7VEA - chains cC and cD of the 90 polymer chains in the assembly; structure by electron microscopy, 3.70 A resolution.

# Chain cC
Molecule: Allophycocyanin alpha chain
Organism: Thermosynechococcus vestitus BP-1
UniProtKB: P50030 (PHAA_THEEB); the author numbering skips numbers that UniProt does not, so the offset changes along the chain: 2-72 = UniProt 1-71; 75-150 = UniProt 72-147; 161-174 = UniProt 148-161
Sequence (161 residues; row label = number of the first residue in the row; note: 12 numbers in that range are skipped by the numbering (no residue carries them; nothing is unmodelled there)):
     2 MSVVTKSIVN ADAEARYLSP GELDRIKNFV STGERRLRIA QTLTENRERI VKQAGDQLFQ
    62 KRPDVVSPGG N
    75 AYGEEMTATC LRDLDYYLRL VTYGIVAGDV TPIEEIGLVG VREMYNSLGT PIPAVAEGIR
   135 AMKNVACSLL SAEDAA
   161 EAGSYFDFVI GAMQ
Not modelled in the structure: 2
Ligand contacts: phycocyanobilin (CYC): Val-66, Asn-72, Ala-75, Met-80, Thr-83, Cys-84, Asp-87, Ile-110, Thr-124, Pro-125, Ala-128, Val-129
Swiss-Prot annotation at these positions:
  - binding site ((2R,3E)-phycocyanobilin): Cys-84
  - modified residue: Asn-72 (N4-methylasparagine)

# Chain cD
Molecule: Allophycocyanin beta chain
Organism: Thermosynechococcus vestitus BP-1
UniProtKB: P50031 (APCB_THEEB); the author numbering skips numbers that UniProt does not, so the offset changes along the chain: 1-71 = UniProt 1-71; 75-150 = UniProt 72-147; 161-174 = UniProt 148-161
Sequence (161 residues; each row starts with the number of its first residue; note: 13 numbers in that range are skipped by the numbering (no residue carries them; nothing is unmodelled there)):
     1 MQDAITAVIN ASDVQGKYLD TAAMEKLKAY FATGELRVRA ASVISANAAN IVKEAVAKSL
    61 LYSDITRPGG N
    75 MYTTRRYAAC IRDLDYYLRY ATYAMLAGDP SILDERVLNG LKETYNSLGV PIAATVQAIQ
   135 AMKEVTASLV GADAGK
   161 EMGIYFDYIC SGLS
Modified / non-standard residues: Asn-71 (N-methyl asparagine; MEN)
Covalent attachments: covalent link Asn-71/Met-75
Ligand contacts:
  - phycocyanobilin (CYC), molecule 1: Leu-61, Tyr-62, Thr-66, Met-75, Tyr-76, Thr-77, Thr-78, Tyr-81
  - phycocyanobilin (CYC), molecule 2: Ile-65, Asn-71, Met-75, Arg-79, Arg-80, Ala-83, Cys-84, Arg-86, Asp-87, Leu-88, Tyr-90, Tyr-91, Tyr-94, Arg-110, Val-111, Leu-122, Pro-125, Ala-128, Thr-129
Swiss-Prot annotation at these positions:
  - binding site ((2R,3E)-phycocyanobilin): Cys-84
  - modified residue: Asn-71 (N4-methylasparagine)
What the authors report for this chain:
  - binding site for phycocyanobilin: Cys-84, Tyr-90

# Interface between chain cC and chain cD
Contacting residue pairs (26):
  Thr-6(cC) / Asp-3(cD)
  Ala-12(cC) / Tyr-97(cD)  hydrogen bond (backbone-side chain)
  Asp-13(cC) / Tyr-97(cD)
  Ala-16(cC) / Arg-93(cD)
  Arg-17(cC) / Arg-93(cD)
  Arg-17(cC) / Tyr-97(cD)  hydrogen bond (backbone-side chain)
  Tyr-18(cC) / Ser-45(cD)
  Tyr-18(cC) / Ala-48(cD)
  Tyr-18(cC) / Asp-89(cD)
  Tyr-18(cC) / Leu-92(cD)
  Tyr-18(cC) / Arg-93(cD)
  Tyr-18(cC) / Thr-96(cD)
  Tyr-18(cC) / Tyr-97(cD)
  Leu-19(cC) / Leu-100(cD)  hydrophobic
  Leu-24(cC) / Val-38(cD)
  Leu-24(cC) / Ser-42(cD)
  Leu-24(cC) / Leu-100(cD)  hydrophobic
  Phe-30(cC) / Phe-31(cD)  hydrophobic
  Val-31(cC) / Phe-31(cD)
  Gly-34(cC) / Phe-31(cD)
  Leu-38(cC) / Met-24(cD)  hydrophobic
  Thr-45(cC) / Tyr-18(cD)
  Arg-48(cC) / Tyr-18(cD)
  Asp-89(cC) / Tyr-18(cD)
  Leu-92(cC) / Tyr-18(cD)
  Arg-93(cC) / Tyr-18(cD)
Other interface residues (no listed pair), chain cC (20 interface residues in all): Ser-3, Gln-42, Val-100
Other interface residues (no listed pair), chain cD (20 interface residues in all): Ile-5, Thr-6, Leu-19, Leu-27, Ala-41, Tyr-94

# In short
Chain cC and chain cD each contribute 20 residues to their interface, with 2 hydrogen bonds. Polar pairs
include Ala-12(cC)/Tyr-97(cD) and Arg-17(cC)/Tyr-97(cD). Bound to chain cC: phycocyanobilin. Ligands of chain
cD: phycocyanobilin. The paper reports a binding site for phycocyanobilin at Cys-84(cD) and Tyr-90(cD).
Here chain cC is Allophycocyanin alpha chain and chain cD is Allophycocyanin beta chain, both from
Thermosynechococcus vestitus BP-1. Entry 7VEA (Pentacylindrical allophycocyanin core from Thermosynechococcus
vulcanus) was determined by electron microscopy.
